6M32 - chains G and D of the 7 polymer chains in the assembly; structure by electron microscopy, 2.70 A resolution.

Chain G:
Protein: Bacteriochlorophyll a protein
Source organism: Chlorobaculum tepidum (strain ATCC 49652 / DSM 12025 / NBRC 103806 / TLS)
UniProt: Q46393 (BCPA_CHLTE); residue numbers follow UniProt; this construct covers 1-366
Sequence (366 residues; numbered 1 to 366; the number before each row is that of its first residue):
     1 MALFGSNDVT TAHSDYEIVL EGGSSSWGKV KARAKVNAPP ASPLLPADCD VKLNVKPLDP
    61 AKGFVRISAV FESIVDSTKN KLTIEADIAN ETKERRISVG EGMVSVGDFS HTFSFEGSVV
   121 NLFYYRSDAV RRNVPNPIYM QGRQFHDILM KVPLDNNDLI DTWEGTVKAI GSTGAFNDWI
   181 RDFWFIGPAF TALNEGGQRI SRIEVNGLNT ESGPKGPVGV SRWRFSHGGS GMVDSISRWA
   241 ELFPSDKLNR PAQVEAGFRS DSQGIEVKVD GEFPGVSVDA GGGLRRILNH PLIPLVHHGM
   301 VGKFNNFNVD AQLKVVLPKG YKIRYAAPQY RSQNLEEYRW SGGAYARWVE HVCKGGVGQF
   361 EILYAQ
Unresolved in the structure: 1-8
Metal / ion sites: bacteriochlorophyll a Mg (7 sites), coordinated by His111, Tyr124, His146, Leu242, His290, His297, His298
Ligand contacts:
  - bacteriochlorophyll a (BCL), molecule 1: Ala12, Ser14, Tyr16, Ala34, Val36, Ala38, Pro39, Pro40, Ala41, Ser42, Ala189, Phe258, Ser260, Ile265, Val267, His298, Val301, Gly302, Asn305, Phe307, Cys353
  - bacteriochlorophyll a (BCL), molecule 2: Tyr16, Ile18, Val30, Ala32, Cys49, Val51, Ala256, Gly257, Phe258, Val269, Ile287, Leu288, His290, Pro291, Pro294, Leu295, His298, Leu313, Tyr345, Trp348, Val349, Val352, Cys353, Phe360, Ile362
  - bacteriochlorophyll a (BCL), molecule 3: Ala41, Ser42, Leu82, Phe185, Ile186, Pro188, Ala189, Ala192, Leu193, Gln198, Ile293, Pro294, His297, His298, Met300, Val301
  - bacteriochlorophyll a (BCL), molecule 4: Ser42, Pro43, Leu44, Phe71, Ser73, Val75, Asn80, Lys81, Leu82, Ile84, Val104, Val106, Phe113, Phe115, Phe183, Trp184, Ile186, Phe258
  - bacteriochlorophyll a (BCL), molecule 5: Val51, Leu53, Val55, Val65, Ile67, Phe71, Ile88, Arg96, Asp234, Arg238, Glu241, Leu242, Phe243, Pro244, Leu248, Val254, Ala256, Phe273, Pro274, Leu288, Pro291
  - bacteriochlorophyll a (BCL), molecule 6: Leu53, Val55, Ile67, Ala69, Ile84, Ala86, Ile88, Arg96, Ile97, Ser98, Phe115, Gly117, Ser118, Val119, Gln144, His146, Ile148, Trp184, Trp223, Phe225, His227, Ser235, Trp239, Leu242, Ala252, Gln253, Val254, Phe273
  - bacteriochlorophyll a (BCL), molecule 7: Val104, Val106, Phe109, His111, Phe113, Met150, Val152, Asp158, Leu159, Thr162, Trp163, Thr166, Ile180, Phe183, Trp184, Ile203, Val205, Leu208, Gly219, Ser221, Trp223
  - bacteriochlorophyll a (BCL), molecule 8: Leu122, Phe123, Tyr124, Tyr125, Arg126, Ser127
  - bacteriochlorophyll a (BCL), molecule 9: Tyr125, Ser127, Ala129, Val130
  - bacteriochlorophyll a (BCL), molecule 10: Tyr125, Val130, Val134, Pro137, Ile138, Tyr139, Gln141
  - bacteriochlorophyll a (BCL), molecule 11: Asp161, Thr162, Gly165, Thr166, Lys168, Ala169, Ser172, Thr173, Phe176, Trp179, Ile180, Phe183

Chain D:
Protein: P840 reaction center 17 kDa protein
Source organism: Chlorobaculum tepidum (strain ATCC 49652 / DSM 12025 / NBRC 103806 / TLS)
UniProt: Q8KEP5 (PSCD_CHLTE); numbering as in UniProt (aligned over 1-143)
Sequence (143 residues; each row starts with the number of its first residue):
     1 MQPQLSRPQT ASNQVRKAVS GPWSGNAVHK AEKYFITSAK RDRDGKLQIE LVPASGRRKL
    61 SPTPEMIRRL IDGEIEIYIL TTQPDIAIDM NKEIIDMENR YVIDFDKRGV KWTMREIPVF
   121 YHEGKGLCVE LHNKIYTLDQ FFK
Unresolved in the structure: 1-19, 83-86, 118-143

Interface between chain G and chain D:
Pairs across the interface (6; chain G residue first):
  Arg132(G) with Arg58(D); Lys59(D); Leu60(D)
  Asn133(G) with Arg58(D)
  Pro135(G) with Arg58(D)
  Leu363(G) with Arg57(D)
Also at the interface, not in a pair above, chain G (6 interface residues in all): Ala280, Gly282
Also at the interface, not in a pair above, chain D (5 interface residues in all): Gly56

Overview:
6 residues of chain G face 5 of chain D across their interface. Ligands of chain G: 11 copies of
bacteriochlorophyll a.
Chain G is Bacteriochlorophyll a protein and chain D is P840 reaction center 17 kDa protein, both from
Chlorobaculum tepidum (strain ATCC 49652 / DSM 12025 / NBRC 103806 / TLS); the structure, Cryo-EM structure of
FMO-RC complex from green sulfur bacteria, was determined by electron microscopy.
